PDB entry 6XNM | X-ray diffraction, 2.25 A resolution | chains B and C of the 3 polymer chains in the assembly

[Chain B]
Name: GCN4-p1 peptide with Y16
UniProtKB: P03069 (GCN4_YEAST); residues 1-30 here correspond to UniProt positions 249-278 (UniProt number = residue number + 248)
Sequence (30 residues; row label = number of the first residue in the row):
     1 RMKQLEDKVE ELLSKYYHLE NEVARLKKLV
Sequence notes: engineered mutation Y16 (Asn264 in P03069)
Bound ions: Na+ near E11 (its only coordinating residue here)

[Chain C]
Name: GCN4-p1 peptide with A16
UniProtKB: P03069 (GCN4_YEAST); residues 1-30 here correspond to UniProt positions 249-278 (UniProt number = residue number + 248)
Sequence (30 residues; row label = number of the first residue in the row):
     1 RMKQLEDKVE ELLSKAYHLE NEVARLKKLV
Sequence notes: engineered mutation A16 (Asn264 in P03069)

[How chain B and chain C interact]
Contacting residue pairs - 23 pairs, chain B then chain C:
  M2(B) - R1(C)
  M2(B) - M2(C)  hydrophobic
  M2(B) - L5(C)  hydrophobic
  L5(B) - L5(C)  hydrophobic
  E6(B) - R1(C)  salt bridge
  E6(B) - L5(C)
  V9(B) - V9(C)  hydrophobic
  L12(B) - L12(C)  hydrophobic
  L13(B) - K8(C)
  L13(B) - L12(C)  hydrophobic
  Y16(B) - L12(C)
  Y16(B) - A16(C)  hydrophobic
  Y16(B) - L19(C)
  L19(B) - L19(C)  hydrophobic
  E20(B) - K15(C)  salt bridge
  E20(B) - L19(C)
  V23(B) - L19(C)  hydrophobic
  V23(B) - E22(C)
  L26(B) - L26(C)  hydrophobic
  K27(B) - E22(C)  salt bridge
  K27(B) - L26(C)
  V30(B) - L26(C)  hydrophobic
  V30(B) - L29(C)
Interface residues without a listed pair, chain C (13 interface residues in all): V30

[Overview]
Chain B and chain C each contribute 13 residues to their interface; the contacts include 3 salt bridges. Among
the polar pairs are E6(B)-R1(C), E20(B)-K15(C) and K27(B)-E22(C).
Chain B is GCN4-p1 peptide with Y16 and chain C is GCN4-p1 peptide with A16; the structure, GCN4-p1 Peptide
Trimer with tyrosine residue at position 16, was determined by X-ray diffraction.
